PDB entry 5ML6 | X-ray diffraction, 1.87 A resolution | chain B

== Chain B ==
Name: Retinal rod rhodopsin-sensitive cGMP 3', 5'-cyclic phosphodiesterase subunit delta
Source organism: Homo sapiens
UniProt: O43924 (PDE6D_HUMAN); residue numbers follow UniProt; this construct covers 2-150
Amino-acid sequence (149 residues; each row starts with the number of its first residue):
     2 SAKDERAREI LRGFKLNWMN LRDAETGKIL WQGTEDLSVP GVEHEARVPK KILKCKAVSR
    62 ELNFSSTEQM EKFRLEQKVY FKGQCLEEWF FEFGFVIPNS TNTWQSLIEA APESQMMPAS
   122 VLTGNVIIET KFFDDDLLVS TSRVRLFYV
Disordered / not traced: 111-114
Ligand contacts: 9GD (2-azanyl-4-[[[4-[(4-chlorophenyl)methyl-cyclopentyl-sulfamoyl]phenyl]sulfonyl-(piperidin-4-ylmethyl)amino]methyl]benzoic acid): Leu17, Met20, Leu22, Trp32, Leu38, Ala47, Val49, Ile53, Leu54, Cys56, Lys57, Val59, Arg61, Leu63, Gln78, Val80, Leu87, Glu88, Trp90, Ile109, Glu110, Gln116, Met117, Met118, Leu123, Ile129, Thr131, Phe133, Val145, Leu147, Tyr149
Swiss-Prot annotation at these positions:
  - region: Arg144 to Val150 (Required for association with membranes)

== Summary ==
Chain B binds compound 9GD.
Chain B is Retinal rod rhodopsin-sensitive cGMP 3', 5'-cyclic phosphodiesterase subunit delta (Homo sapiens);
the structure, The crystal structure of PDE6D in complex to inhibitor-8, was determined by X-ray diffraction
(same publication as 5ML2, 5ML3 and 5ML4).
